PDB entry 2GOM | X-ray diffraction, 1.25 A resolution | chains A and B

# Chain A (and B)
Name: Fibrinogen-binding protein
From: Staphylococcus aureus
Notes: fragment: C- TERMINAL DOMAIN (Residues 105-165); chain B of this document is another copy of the same molecule, construct and numbering; everything in this record applies to it too
UniProt: P68798 (FIB_STAAU); residues 105-165 here = UniProt positions 105-165
Amino-acid sequence (61 residues; each row starts with the number of its first residue):
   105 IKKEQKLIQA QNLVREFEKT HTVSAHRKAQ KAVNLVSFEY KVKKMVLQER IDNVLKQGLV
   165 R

# Chain A / chain B interface
Contacting residue pairs - 19 pairs, chain A then chain B:
  His-130(A) with Val-127(B); Arg-131(B)
  Arg-131(A) with His-130(B); Arg-131(B)
  Gln-134(A) with Arg-165(B)
  Gln-152(A) with Arg-165(B)
  Asp-156(A) with Arg-165(B), salt bridge
  Leu-159(A) with Gly-162(B); Leu-163(B), hydrogen bond (backbone-backbone)
  Lys-160(A) with Gln-161(B); Gly-162(B); Leu-163(B)
  Gln-161(A) with Lys-160(B)
  Gly-162(A) with Leu-159(B); Lys-160(B); Gly-162(B)
  Leu-163(A) with Leu-159(B), hydrogen bond (backbone-backbone); Lys-160(B); Leu-163(B), hydrophobic
Interface residues without a listed pair, chain A (11 interface residues in all): Val-127

# Summary
11 residues of chain A face 9 of chain B across their interface; the contacts include 2 hydrogen bonds and 1
salt bridge. Among the polar pairs are Asp-156(A)/Arg-165(B) and Leu-159(A)/Leu-163(B).
Both chains are Fibrinogen-binding protein (Staphylococcus aureus). Entry 2GOM (Crystal structure of Efb-C
from Staphylococcus aureus) was determined by X-ray diffraction together with 2GOX from the same study.
